Entry 9F90 (X-ray diffraction, 2.91 A resolution); this record covers chains A and H of the 3 polymer chains in the assembly.

[Chain A]
Name: Motavizumab Fab heavy chain
Organism: Mus musculus
Notes: antibody fragment or engineered binder
Sequence (225 residues; numbered 1 to 218 plus 7 insertion-coded residues; the number before each row is that of its first residue; a row labelled like 35A-35B holds insertion residues (35A, then the next letters in order)):
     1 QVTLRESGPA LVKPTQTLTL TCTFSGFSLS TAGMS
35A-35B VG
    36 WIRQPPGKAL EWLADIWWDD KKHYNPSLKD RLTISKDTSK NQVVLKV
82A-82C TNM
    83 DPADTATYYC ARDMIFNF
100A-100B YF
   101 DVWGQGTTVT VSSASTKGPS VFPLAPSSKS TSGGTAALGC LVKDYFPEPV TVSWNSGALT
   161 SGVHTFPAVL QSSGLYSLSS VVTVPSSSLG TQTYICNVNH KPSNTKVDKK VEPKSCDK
Not modelled in the structure: 127-134, 214-218
Cystine bridges: Cys22-Cys92, Cys140-Cys196
Bound ions: K+ near Lys71 (its only coordinating residue here)

[Chain H]
Name: RSVF-multi-epitope designed scaffold
Organism: synthetic construct
Sequence (134 residues; each row starts with the number of its first residue; numbers below 1 keep their minus sign (Met-17 is residue -17)):
   -17 MGWHHHHHHE NLYFQGASMK YMLVKADDYY FLLPPKDVEK IESALKSTNK AVVSFFDKEN
    43 NKTYEFTFNK DLVVTEVRET DKNRGIIKTF SVKEVKFFDN KEELLEYIND LPISNDDKKL
   103 LSNNIDEFLV VKAK
Not modelled in the structure: -17 to -1

[How chain A and chain H interact]
Contacting residue pairs (16):
  Ala32(A) with Leu87(H), hydrophobic
  Trp52(A) with Asn91(H)
  Trp53(A) with Leu87(H); Glu88(H); Asn91(H)
  Asp54(A) with Asn91(H), hydrogen bond
  Ile97(A) with Asn91(H); Lys101(H); Ser104(H)
  Phe98(A) with Leu87(H), hydrophobic; Lys101(H); Ser104(H); Asn105(H), hydrogen bond (backbone-side chain)
  Asn99(A) with Lys101(H)
  Phe100(A) with Asn97(H); Lys101(H)
Also at the interface, not in a pair above, chain A (9 interface residues in all): Tyr100A
Also at the interface, not in a pair above, chain H (10 interface residues in all): Lys83, Glu84, Lys100

[Overview]
Chain A and chain H form an interface of 9 and 10 residues respectively; the contacts include 2 hydrogen
bonds. Polar pairs include Asp54(A)-Asn91(H) and Phe98(A)-Asn105(H).
Here chain A is Motavizumab Fab heavy chain (Mus musculus) and chain H is RSVF-multi-epitope designed scaffold
(synthetic construct). Entry 9F90 (Crystal structure of a designed three-motif Respiratory Syncytial Virus
immunogen in complex with motavizumab fab) was determined by X-ray diffraction.
